PDB entry 8K39 | electron microscopy, 4.00 A resolution | chains e and f of the 42 polymer chains in the assembly

== Chain e (and f) ==
Name: Portal protein B
From: Escherichia phage Lambda
Notes: chain f of this document is another copy of the same molecule, construct and numbering; everything in this record applies to it too
Reference sequence: P03710 (PORTL_LAMBD); numbering as in UniProt (aligned over 1-533)
Amino-acid sequence (533 residues; numbered 1 to 533; the number before each row is that of its first residue):
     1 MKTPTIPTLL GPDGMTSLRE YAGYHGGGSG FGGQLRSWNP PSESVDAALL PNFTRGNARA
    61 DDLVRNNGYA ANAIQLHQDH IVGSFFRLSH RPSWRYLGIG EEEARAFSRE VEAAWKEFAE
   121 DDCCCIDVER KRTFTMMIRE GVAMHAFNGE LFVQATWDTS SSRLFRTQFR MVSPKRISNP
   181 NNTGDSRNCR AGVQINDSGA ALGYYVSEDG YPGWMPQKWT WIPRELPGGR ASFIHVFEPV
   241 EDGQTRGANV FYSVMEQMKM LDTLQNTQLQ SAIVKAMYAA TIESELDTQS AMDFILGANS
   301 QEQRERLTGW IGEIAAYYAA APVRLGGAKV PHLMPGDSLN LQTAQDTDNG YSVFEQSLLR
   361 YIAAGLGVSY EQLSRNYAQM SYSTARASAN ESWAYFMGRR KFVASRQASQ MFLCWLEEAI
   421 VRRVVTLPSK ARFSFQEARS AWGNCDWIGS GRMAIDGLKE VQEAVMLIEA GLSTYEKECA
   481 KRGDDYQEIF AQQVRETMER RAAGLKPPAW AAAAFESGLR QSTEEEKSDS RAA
Disordered / not traced: 1-23, 302-319, 514-533
Curated features (UniProtKB/Swiss-Prot):
  - site: Ala22, Gly23 (Cleavage)

== Chain e / chain f interface ==
Pairs across the interface - 204 pairs, chain e then chain f:
  Tyr24(e) - Val45(f)
  Tyr24(e) - Ala48(f)
  Tyr24(e) - Ala248(f)
  Tyr24(e) - Tyr252(f)  hydrophobic
  Gly26(e) - Arg59(f)  hydrogen bond (backbone-side chain)
  Gly26(e) - Met255(f)
  Gly27(e) - Arg55(f)
  Gly28(e) - Arg59(f)
  Phe31(e) - Glu256(f)  hydrogen bond (backbone-side chain)
  Gln34(e) - Glu256(f)  hydrogen bond
  Gln34(e) - Met260(f)
  Leu35(e) - Arg59(f)
  Leu35(e) - Glu256(f)
  Trp38(e) - Arg59(f)  hydrogen bond (backbone-side chain)
  Trp38(e) - Asp62(f)  hydrogen bond
  Trp38(e) - Leu63(f)  hydrophobic
  Trp38(e) - Lys259(f)
  Asn39(e) - Arg55(f)  hydrogen bond
  Asn39(e) - Arg59(f)
  Pro40(e) - Ala58(f)
  Pro40(e) - Arg59(f)
  Pro40(e) - Asp62(f)
  Ser42(e) - Ala58(f)
  Ser42(e) - Lys175(f)
  Glu43(e) - Lys175(f)
  Val45(e) - Arg65(f)
  Asp46(e) - Tyr211(f)
  Ala47(e) - Tyr211(f)  hydrophobic
  Ala48(e) - Arg65(f)
  Leu50(e) - Tyr211(f)
  Pro51(e) - Tyr211(f)
  Arg95(e) - Arg109(f)
  Arg95(e) - Ala113(f)
  Tyr96(e) - Glu117(f)
  Tyr96(e) - Leu164(f)
  Glu101(e) - Arg495(f)  salt bridge
  Arg105(e) - Arg495(f)
  Arg105(e) - Glu499(f)  salt bridge
  Asp185(e) - Tyr211(f)  hydrogen bond
  Asp185(e) - Pro212(f)
  Ser186(e) - Pro212(f)
  Arg187(e) - Pro212(f)
  Arg190(e) - Tyr211(f)
  Gly199(e) - Glu129(f)
  Ala200(e) - Glu129(f)
  Arg224(e) - Arg130(f)  hydrogen bond (side chain-backbone)
  Glu225(e) - Arg130(f)  salt bridge
  Phe237(e) - Lys131(f)
  Pro239(e) - Arg132(f)
  Pro239(e) - Glu140(f)
  Val240(e) - Met144(f)
  Glu241(e) - Arg65(f)  salt bridge
  Glu241(e) - Arg132(f)  hydrogen bond (backbone-side chain)
  Glu241(e) - Met144(f)
  Glu241(e) - Ser173(f)  hydrogen bond
  Glu241(e) - Lys175(f)  salt bridge
  Asp242(e) - Glu129(f)
  Asp242(e) - Arg132(f)  hydrogen bond (backbone-side chain)
  Asp242(e) - Arg170(f)  salt bridge
  Asp242(e) - Met171(f)
  Asp242(e) - Val172(f)
  Asp242(e) - Ser173(f)
  Asp242(e) - Arg176(f)  salt bridge
  Gln244(e) - Lys131(f)  hydrogen bond (backbone-side chain)
  Ser253(e) - Asn67(f)
  Ser253(e) - Gly68(f)
  Ser253(e) - Ala71(f)
  Gln257(e) - Gln265(f)
  Gln257(e) - Asn266(f)  hydrogen bond
  Met260(e) - Leu269(f)  hydrophobic
  Leu264(e) - Leu269(f)  hydrophobic
  Leu264(e) - Ile273(f)  hydrophobic
  Thr267(e) - Ile273(f)
  Thr267(e) - Ala276(f)
  Thr267(e) - Met277(f)
  Gln268(e) - Ala276(f)
  Gln270(e) - Leu325(f)
  Ser271(e) - Ala276(f)
  Val274(e) - Ala279(f)  hydrophobic
  Lys275(e) - Ala279(f)
  Lys275(e) - Leu341(f)
  Lys275(e) - Gln342(f)  hydrogen bond (side chain-backbone)
  Met277(e) - Leu325(f)  hydrophobic
  Met277(e) - Gly327(f)
  Met277(e) - Ala328(f)
  Met277(e) - Lys329(f)
  Tyr278(e) - Leu296(f)  hydrogen bond (side chain-backbone)
  Tyr278(e) - Lys329(f)
  Ala279(e) - Lys329(f)  hydrogen bond (backbone-backbone)
  Ala280(e) - Val330(f)  hydrophobic
  Ala280(e) - Pro331(f)
  Thr281(e) - Pro331(f)
  Thr281(e) - Leu333(f)
  Ile282(e) - Pro331(f)  hydrogen bond (backbone-backbone)
  Ile282(e) - His332(f)
  Ile282(e) - Leu333(f)  hydrogen bond (backbone-backbone)
  Glu283(e) - Leu333(f)
  Glu283(e) - Met334(f)
  Glu283(e) - Asp337(f)
  Ser284(e) - Leu333(f)
  Ser284(e) - Pro335(f)
  Glu285(e) - Pro335(f)
  Leu286(e) - His332(f)
  Thr288(e) - His332(f)  hydrogen bond
  Met292(e) - Val330(f)
  Met292(e) - His332(f)
  Leu296(e) - Val330(f)  hydrophobic
  Gln342(e) - Leu339(f)
  Gln345(e) - Thr343(f)  hydrogen bond
  Gln345(e) - Ala344(f)  hydrogen bond (side chain-backbone)
  Asn349(e) - Ala344(f)
  Asn349(e) - Gln345(f)
  Asn349(e) - Asp346(f)
  Asn349(e) - Thr347(f)  hydrogen bond (backbone-backbone)
  Gly350(e) - Asp346(f)
  Gly350(e) - Thr347(f)
  Gly350(e) - Asp348(f)
  Tyr351(e) - Thr347(f)
  Val353(e) - Asp348(f)
  Val353(e) - Ser352(f)
  Phe354(e) - Gln268(f)
  Phe354(e) - Leu269(f)  hydrophobic
  Phe354(e) - Asp348(f)
  Phe354(e) - Tyr351(f)  hydrophobic
  Ser357(e) - Tyr351(f)
  Ser357(e) - Glu355(f)  hydrogen bond
  Leu358(e) - Gln265(f)
  Arg360(e) - Ser374(f)
  Arg360(e) - Arg375(f)
  Arg360(e) - Asn376(f)
  Tyr361(e) - Asn67(f)  hydrogen bond
  Tyr361(e) - Gly68(f)  hydrogen bond (side chain-backbone)
  Tyr361(e) - Tyr69(f)
  Tyr361(e) - Gln265(f)
  Ala363(e) - Arg375(f)
  Ala364(e) - Asn72(f)
  Ala364(e) - Arg375(f)
  Gly367(e) - Arg375(f)  hydrogen bond (backbone-side chain)
  Val368(e) - Arg375(f)
  Gln379(e) - Gln379(f)  hydrogen bond (backbone-side chain)
  Tyr382(e) - Asp456(f)
  Ser383(e) - Tyr382(f)
  Ser383(e) - Ile455(f)
  Thr384(e) - Tyr377(f)
  Thr384(e) - Met380(f)
  Arg386(e) - Ile455(f)
  Asn390(e) - Met453(f)
  Asn390(e) - Ala454(f)  hydrogen bond (side chain-backbone)
  Glu391(e) - Leu76(f)
  Glu391(e) - His80(f)  salt bridge
  Glu391(e) - Gln372(f)
  Glu391(e) - Tyr377(f)  hydrogen bond
  Ala394(e) - Asp79(f)
  Tyr395(e) - Gln75(f)
  Tyr395(e) - Asp79(f)
  Arg399(e) - Gln75(f)
  Arg399(e) - Arg139(f)
  Lys401(e) - Ser84(f)
  Phe402(e) - Thr135(f)
  Phe402(e) - Met136(f)  hydrophobic
  Phe402(e) - Arg139(f)
  Arg406(e) - Met136(f)
  Ser409(e) - Asp122(f)
  Gln410(e) - Asp122(f)
  Leu413(e) - Asp122(f)
  Ser440(e) - Asp121(f)
  Arg452(e) - Met453(f)
  Lys459(e) - Leu458(f)
  Gln462(e) - Leu458(f)
  Glu463(e) - Gly457(f)
  Glu463(e) - Leu458(f)
  Glu463(e) - Val461(f)
  Met466(e) - Val461(f)  hydrophobic
  Met466(e) - Gln462(f)
  Leu467(e) - Val461(f)  hydrophobic
  Leu467(e) - Arg482(f)
  Ile468(e) - Trp510(f)
  Gly471(e) - Ile489(f)
  Gly471(e) - Gln493(f)  hydrogen bond (backbone-side chain)
  Leu472(e) - Glu478(f)
  Leu472(e) - Cys479(f)  hydrophobic
  Ser473(e) - Gln493(f)
  Ser473(e) - Trp510(f)
  Thr474(e) - Ile489(f)
  Thr474(e) - Glu496(f)
  Tyr475(e) - Glu496(f)  hydrogen bond (backbone-side chain)
  Tyr475(e) - Arg500(f)
  Tyr475(e) - Trp510(f)  hydrophobic
  Glu476(e) - Gln492(f)
  Glu476(e) - Glu496(f)  hydrogen bond (backbone-side chain)
  Lys477(e) - Asp484(f)  salt bridge
  Tyr486(e) - Gln492(f)
  Tyr486(e) - Glu499(f)
  Gln487(e) - Glu499(f)
  Phe490(e) - Glu499(f)
  Phe490(e) - Arg500(f)
  Gln493(e) - Leu505(f)
  Val494(e) - Ala503(f)  hydrophobic
  Val494(e) - Leu505(f)  hydrophobic
  Trp510(e) - Leu505(f)
  Trp510(e) - Lys506(f)  hydrogen bond (backbone-backbone)
  Ala512(e) - Gly504(f)
  Ala512(e) - Leu505(f)
  Ala512(e) - Lys506(f)
Interface residues without a listed pair, chain e (136 interface residues in all): Gly30, Pro41, Ser44, Ser93, Glu102, Glu238, Gly243, Tyr252, Leu261, Thr263, Ile273, Ala291, Thr343, Gly365, Ser369, Tyr370, Met380, Ala387, Ser388, Trp393, Met397, Glu469, Ala470, Ala509
Interface residues without a listed pair, chain f (130 interface residues in all): Leu49, Asn52, Thr54, Glu110, Lys116, Val128, Thr133, Asp262, Ala272, Ile295, Arg324, Leu373, Ala378, Ala464, Val465, Tyr475, Pro507, Pro508, Ala509

== Overview ==
136 residues of chain e face 130 of chain f across their interface; the contacts include 33 hydrogen bonds and
9 salt bridges. Polar pairs include Glu101(e)-Arg495(f), Arg105(e)-Glu499(f) and Glu225(e)-Arg130(f).
Both chains are Portal protein B (Escherichia phage Lambda). Entry 8K39 (Structure of the bacteriophage lambda
portal vertex) was determined by electron microscopy (same publication as 8K35, 8K36, 8K37 and 8K38).
